9QM0 - chains A and B; structure by X-ray diffraction, 1.83 A resolution.

# Chain A
Molecule: Formate dehydrogenase, alpha subunit, selenocysteine-containing
Source organism: Nitratidesulfovibrio vulgaris str. Hildenborough
Notes: EC 1.2.1.2
UniProt: Q72EJ1 (Q72EJ1_NITV2); numbering as in UniProt (aligned over 1-1005)
Sequence (1013 residues; each row starts with the number of its first residue):
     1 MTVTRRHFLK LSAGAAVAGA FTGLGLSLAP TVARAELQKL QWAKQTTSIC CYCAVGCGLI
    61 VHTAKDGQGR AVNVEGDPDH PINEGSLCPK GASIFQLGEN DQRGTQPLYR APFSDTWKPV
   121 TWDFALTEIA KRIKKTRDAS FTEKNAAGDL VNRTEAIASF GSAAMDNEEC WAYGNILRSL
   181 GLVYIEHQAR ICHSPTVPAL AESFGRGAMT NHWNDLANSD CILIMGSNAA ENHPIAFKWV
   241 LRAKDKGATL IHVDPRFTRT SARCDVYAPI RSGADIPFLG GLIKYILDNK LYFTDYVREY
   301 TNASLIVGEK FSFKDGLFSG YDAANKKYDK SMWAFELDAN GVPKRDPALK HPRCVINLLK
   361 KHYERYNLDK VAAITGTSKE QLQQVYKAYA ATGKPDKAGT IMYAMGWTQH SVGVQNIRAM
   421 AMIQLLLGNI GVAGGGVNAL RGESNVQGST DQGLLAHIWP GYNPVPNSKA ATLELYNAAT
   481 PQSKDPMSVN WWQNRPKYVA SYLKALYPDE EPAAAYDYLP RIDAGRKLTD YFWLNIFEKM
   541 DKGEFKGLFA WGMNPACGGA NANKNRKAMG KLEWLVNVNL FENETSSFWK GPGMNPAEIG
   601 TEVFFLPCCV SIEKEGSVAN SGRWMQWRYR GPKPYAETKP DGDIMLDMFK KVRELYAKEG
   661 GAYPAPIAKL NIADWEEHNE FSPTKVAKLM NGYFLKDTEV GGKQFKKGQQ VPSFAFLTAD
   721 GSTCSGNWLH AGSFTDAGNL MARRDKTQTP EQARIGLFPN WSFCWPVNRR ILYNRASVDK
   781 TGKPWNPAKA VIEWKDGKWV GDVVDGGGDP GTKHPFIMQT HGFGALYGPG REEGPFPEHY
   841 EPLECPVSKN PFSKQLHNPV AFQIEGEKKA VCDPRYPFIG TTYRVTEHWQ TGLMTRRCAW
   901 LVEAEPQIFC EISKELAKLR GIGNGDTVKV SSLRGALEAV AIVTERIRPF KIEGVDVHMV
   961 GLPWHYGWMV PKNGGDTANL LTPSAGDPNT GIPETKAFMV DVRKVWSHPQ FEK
Not modelled in the structure: 1-35, 1006-1013
Differences from the reference sequence: engineered mutation Cys192 (Sec in Q72EJ1); expression tag (1006-1013)
Ion coordination: 4Fe-4S cluster Fe: Cys50, Cys53, Cys57, Cys88; tungsten ion: Cys192 (together with hydrosulfuric acid, molybdopterin guanosine dinucleotide)
Small-molecule neighbours:
  - hydrosulfuric acid (H2S): Gln188, Cys192, Gly442, Glu443, Val446
  - molybdopterin guanosine dinucleotide (MGD; 2-amino-5,6-dimercapto-7-methyl-3,7,8a,9-tetrahydro-8-oxa-1,3,9,10-tetraaza-anthracen-4-one guanosine dinucleotide), molecule 1: Cys53, Lys90, Cys192, Met225, Gly226, Ser227, Asn228, Glu231, Asn232, His233, Val253, Asp254, Pro255, Arg256, Thr258, Ile270, Ser272, Gly273, Asp275, Ala404, Met405, Gly406, Trp407, His410, Gly442, Glu443, Thr881, Thr882, Tyr883, Arg884, Val885, Thr886, His888, Trp889, Gln890, His965, Lys996
  - molybdopterin guanosine dinucleotide (MGD), molecule 2: Ser162, Ala164, Met165, Gln188, Ile191, Cys192, Met405, Gln409, Glu443, Trp551, Gly552, Met553, Asn554, Pro555, Gly558, Val578, Asn579, Leu580, Cys608, Cys609, Lys614, Asp641, Thr882, Arg884, Trp889, Gln890, Thr891, Gly892, Leu893, Met894, Trp964, Asn979, Thr982, Thr995, Lys996
  - 4Fe-4S cluster (SF4): Cys50, Tyr52, Cys53, Val55, Gly56, Cys57, Leu87, Cys88, Lys90, Gly91, His233, Pro234, Ile235

# Chain B
Molecule: Formate dehydrogenase, beta subunit, putative
Source organism: Nitratidesulfovibrio vulgaris str. Hildenborough
UniProt: Q72EJ0 (Q72EJ0_DESVH); residue numbers follow UniProt; this construct covers 2-215
Sequence (214 residues; numbered 2 to 215; the number before each row is that of its first residue):
     2 GKMFFVDLSR CTACRGCQIA CKQWKNLPAE ETRNTGSHQN PPDLSYVTLK TVRFTEKSRK
    62 GPGIDWLFFP EQCRHCVEPP CKGQADVDLE GAVVKDETTG AVLFTELTAK VDGESVRSAC
   122 PYDIPRIDPV TKRLSKCDMC NDRVQNGLLP ACVKTCPTGT MNFGDEQEML ALAEKRLAEV
   182 KKTYPGAVLG DPNDVRVVYL FTRDPKDFYE HAVA
Ion coordination: 4Fe-4S cluster Fe site 1: Cys12, Cys15, Cys18, Cys157; 4Fe-4S cluster Fe site 2: Cys22, Cys138, Cys141, Cys153; 4Fe-4S cluster Fe site 3: Cys74, Cys77, Cys82, Cys121
Small-molecule neighbours:
  - 4Fe-4S cluster (SF4), molecule 1: Phe5, Cys22, Lys26, Leu50, Lys51, Gln73, Cys138, Asp139, Met140, Cys141, Pro151, Ala152, Cys153
  - 4Fe-4S cluster (SF4), molecule 2: Arg11, Cys12, Thr13, Ala14, Cys15, Arg16, Gly17, Cys18, Val53, Pro71, Thr156, Cys157, Pro158, Thr159, Thr161, Met162
  - 4Fe-4S cluster (SF4), molecule 3: Cys74, Arg75, His76, Cys77, Pro80, Pro81, Cys82, Val103, Phe105, Cys121, Pro122, Tyr123, Ile125, Pro126, Lys137

# Interface between chain A and chain B
Residue-residue contacts (107):
  Glu36(A) - Asn147(B)
  Leu37(A) - Trp25(B)  hydrophobic
  Leu37(A) - Asp143(B)
  Leu37(A) - Arg144(B)
  Leu37(A) - Asn147(B)
  Leu37(A) - Leu149(B)  hydrophobic
  Lys39(A) - Gln24(B)  hydrogen bond (side chain-backbone)
  Lys39(A) - Trp25(B)  hydrogen bond (side chain-backbone)
  Lys39(A) - Asn27(B)  hydrogen bond
  Asn73(A) - Gln24(B)  hydrogen bond
  Asn73(A) - Trp25(B)
  Val74(A) - Gln24(B)  hydrogen bond (backbone-side chain)
  Glu75(A) - Trp25(B)
  Glu75(A) - Arg144(B)  salt bridge
  Glu75(A) - Lys155(B)  salt bridge
  Gly76(A) - Lys155(B)  hydrogen bond (backbone-side chain)
  Gly85(A) - Lys155(B)
  Ser86(A) - Lys155(B)
  Ser86(A) - Thr156(B)
  Ser86(A) - Cys157(B)
  Ser86(A) - Pro158(B)
  Leu87(A) - Gly17(B)
  Leu87(A) - Thr156(B)  hydrogen bond (backbone-side chain)
  Cys88(A) - Gly17(B)
  Pro89(A) - Cys15(B)
  Pro89(A) - Arg16(B)
  Pro89(A) - Gly17(B)
  Pro89(A) - Ile20(B)
  Ala92(A) - Ile20(B)  hydrophobic
  Ala92(A) - Gln24(B)
  Ala92(A) - Thr156(B)
  Ser93(A) - Ile20(B)
  Phe95(A) - Gln24(B)
  Phe95(A) - Asn27(B)
  Ala230(A) - Thr13(B)
  Ile235(A) - Pro158(B)  hydrophobic
  Phe237(A) - Thr13(B)
  Lys238(A) - Pro158(B)  hydrogen bond (side chain-backbone)
  Leu241(A) - Arg11(B)
  Leu241(A) - Thr159(B)
  Lys244(A) - Thr184(B)  hydrogen bond
  Asp245(A) - Arg11(B)  salt bridge
  Phe257(A) - Arg60(B)
  Phe257(A) - Gly64(B)
  Phe257(A) - Ile65(B)
  Thr258(A) - Trp67(B)
  Arg259(A) - Thr13(B)
  Arg259(A) - Ala14(B)  hydrogen bond (side chain-backbone)
  Arg259(A) - Arg16(B)
  Arg259(A) - Trp67(B)
  Ala262(A) - Phe69(B)  hydrophobic
  Ala262(A) - Tyr185(B)
  Arg263(A) - Leu9(B)
  Arg263(A) - Ser10(B)  hydrogen bond (side chain-backbone)
  Arg263(A) - Arg11(B)
  Arg263(A) - Cys12(B)  hydrogen bond (side chain-backbone)
  Arg263(A) - Tyr185(B)  hydrogen bond
  Asp265(A) - Thr184(B)
  Tyr267(A) - Gly64(B)
  Pro269(A) - Pro63(B)
  Gln381(A) - Pro63(B)
  Thr886(A) - Cys15(B)
  Glu887(A) - Cys15(B)
  Glu887(A) - Arg16(B)  salt bridge
  Ala899(A) - Ala30(B)
  Trp900(A) - Lys23(B)
  Trp900(A) - Gln24(B)
  Trp900(A) - Leu28(B)  hydrogen bond (side chain-backbone)
  Val902(A) - Thr33(B)
  Glu903(A) - Lys23(B)  salt bridge
  Glu903(A) - Ala30(B)
  Glu903(A) - Glu31(B)  hydrogen bond (side chain-backbone)
  Glu903(A) - Thr33(B)  hydrogen bond (backbone-side chain)
  Glu903(A) - Asn41(B)
  Glu903(A) - Pro42(B)
  Glu903(A) - Thr49(B)
  Ala904(A) - Arg16(B)  hydrogen bond (backbone-side chain)
  Ala904(A) - His39(B)
  Ala904(A) - Asn41(B)
  Glu905(A) - Arg16(B)  salt bridge
  Glu905(A) - His39(B)  salt bridge
  Pro906(A) - Thr33(B)
  Pro906(A) - Arg34(B)
  Pro906(A) - Asn35(B)
  Pro906(A) - Asn41(B)
  Gln907(A) - Arg34(B)
  Gln907(A) - Asn35(B)  hydrogen bond (side chain-backbone)
  Phe909(A) - His39(B)
  Glu911(A) - His39(B)  salt bridge
  Asn924(A) - Gly37(B)  hydrogen bond (side chain-backbone)
  Gly925(A) - Thr36(B)
  Gly925(A) - Gly37(B)
  Val940(A) - Asn35(B)
  Ala941(A) - Gly37(B)
  Ile942(A) - Asn35(B)
  Ile942(A) - Gly37(B)
  Ile942(A) - His39(B)
  Thr944(A) - Glu57(B)  hydrogen bond
  Glu945(A) - Glu57(B)
  Glu945(A) - Ser59(B)  hydrogen bond
  Glu945(A) - Arg60(B)
  Glu945(A) - Ile65(B)
  Arg946(A) - His39(B)
  Arg946(A) - Glu57(B)  salt bridge
  Arg946(A) - Ile65(B)
  Arg946(A) - Trp67(B)
  Arg948(A) - Pro63(B)
Other interface residues (no listed pair), chain A (58 interface residues in all): Leu40, Pro78, Pro234, Arg242, Val885, Leu901
Other interface residues (no listed pair), chain B (53 interface residues in all): Gln19, Ala21, Lys26, Pro29, Ser38, Phe55, Gly62, Thr203

# Overview
58 residues of chain A face 53 of chain B across their interface; the contacts include 21 hydrogen bonds and 9
salt bridges. Polar pairs include Glu75(A)-Arg144(B), Glu75(A)-Lys155(B) and Asp245(A)-Arg11(B). Chain A binds
hydrosulfuric acid, molybdopterin guanosine dinucleotide and 4Fe-4S cluster.
Here chain A is Formate dehydrogenase, alpha subunit, selenocysteine-containing and chain B is Formate
dehydrogenase, beta subunit, putative, both from Nitratidesulfovibrio vulgaris str. Hildenborough. Entry 9QM0
(W-formate dehydrogenase U192C from Desulfovibrio vulgaris) was determined by X-ray diffraction (same
publication as 9QM1).
